6UTY - chains DDD and FFF of the 8 polymer chains in the assembly; structure by X-ray diffraction, 4.15 A resolution (low resolution: residue-level contacts below are approximate; hydrogen-bond / salt-bridge calls are withheld).

[Chain DDD]
Protein: DNA-directed RNA polymerase subunit beta'
From: Escherichia coli
Notes: EC 2.7.7.6
UniProtKB: P0A8T7 (RPOC_ECOLI); numbering as in UniProt (aligned over 1-1407)
Sequence (1407 residues; numbered 1 to 1407; the number before each row is that of its first residue):
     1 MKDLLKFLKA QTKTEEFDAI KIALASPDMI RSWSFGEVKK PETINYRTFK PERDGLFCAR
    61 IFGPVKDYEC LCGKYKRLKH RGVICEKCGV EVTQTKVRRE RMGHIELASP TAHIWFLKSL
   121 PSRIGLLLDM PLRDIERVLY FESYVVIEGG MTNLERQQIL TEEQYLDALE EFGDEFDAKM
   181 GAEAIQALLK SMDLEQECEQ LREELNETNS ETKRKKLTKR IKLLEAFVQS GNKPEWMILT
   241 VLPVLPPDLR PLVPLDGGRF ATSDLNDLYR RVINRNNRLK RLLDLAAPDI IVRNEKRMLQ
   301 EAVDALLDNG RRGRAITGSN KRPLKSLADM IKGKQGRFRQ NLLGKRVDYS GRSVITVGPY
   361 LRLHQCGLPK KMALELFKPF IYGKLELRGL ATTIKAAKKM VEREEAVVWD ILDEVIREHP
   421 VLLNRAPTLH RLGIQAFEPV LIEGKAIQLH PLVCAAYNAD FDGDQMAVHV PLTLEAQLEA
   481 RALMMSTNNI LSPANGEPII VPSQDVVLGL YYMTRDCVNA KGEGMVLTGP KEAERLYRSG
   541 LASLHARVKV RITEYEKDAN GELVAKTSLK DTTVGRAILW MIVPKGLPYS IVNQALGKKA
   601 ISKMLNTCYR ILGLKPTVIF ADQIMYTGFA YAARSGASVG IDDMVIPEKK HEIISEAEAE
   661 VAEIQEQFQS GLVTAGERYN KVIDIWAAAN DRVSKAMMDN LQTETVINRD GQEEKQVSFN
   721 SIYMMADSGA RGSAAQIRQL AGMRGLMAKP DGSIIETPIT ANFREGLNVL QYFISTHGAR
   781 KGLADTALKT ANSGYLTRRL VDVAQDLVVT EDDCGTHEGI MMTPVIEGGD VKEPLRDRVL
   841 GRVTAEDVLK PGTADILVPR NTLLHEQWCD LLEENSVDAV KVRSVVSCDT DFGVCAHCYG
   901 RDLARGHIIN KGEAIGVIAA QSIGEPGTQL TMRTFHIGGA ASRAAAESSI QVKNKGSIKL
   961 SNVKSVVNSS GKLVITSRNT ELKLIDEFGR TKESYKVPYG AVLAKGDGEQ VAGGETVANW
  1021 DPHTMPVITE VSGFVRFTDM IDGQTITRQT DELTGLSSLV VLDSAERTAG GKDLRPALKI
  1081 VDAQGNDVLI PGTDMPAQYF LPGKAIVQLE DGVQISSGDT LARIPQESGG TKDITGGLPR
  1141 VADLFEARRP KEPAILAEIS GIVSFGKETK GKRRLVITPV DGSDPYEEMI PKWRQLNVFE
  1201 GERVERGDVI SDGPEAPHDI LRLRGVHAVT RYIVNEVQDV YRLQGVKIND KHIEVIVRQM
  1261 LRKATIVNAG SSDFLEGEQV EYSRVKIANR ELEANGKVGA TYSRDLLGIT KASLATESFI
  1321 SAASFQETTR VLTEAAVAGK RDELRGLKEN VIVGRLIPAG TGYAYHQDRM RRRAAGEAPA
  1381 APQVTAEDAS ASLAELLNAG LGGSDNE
Disordered / not traced: 1-14, 1377-1407
Curated features (UniProtKB/Swiss-Prot):
  - binding site (Zn(2+)): C70, C72, C85, C88, C814, C888, C895, C898
  - binding site (Mg(2+)): D460, D462, D464
  - modified residue: K983 (N6-acetyllysine)
  - mutagenesis: Q504 (Q504P: Resistant to antibiotics salinamide A and B), N690 (N690D: Resistant to antibiotics salinamide A and B), M697 (M697V: Resistant to antibiotics salinamide A and B), A735 (A735T: Resistant to antibiotics salinamide A and B), R738 (R738C/H/P/S: Resistant to antibiotics salinamide A and B), A748 (A748E: Resistant to antibiotics salinamide A and B), P758 (P758S/T: Resistant to antibiotics salinamide A and B), F763 (F763C: Resistant to antibiotics salinamide A and B), S775 (S775A: Resistant to antibiotics salinamide A and B), A779 (A779T/V: Resistant to antibiotics salinamide A and B), R780 (R780C: Resistant to antibiotics salinamide A and B), G782 (G782A/C: Resistant to antibiotics salinamide A and B), 1 further mutagenesis entry in UniProt

[Chain FFF]
Protein: RNA polymerase sigma factor RpoS
From: Escherichia coli (strain K12)
UniProtKB: P13445 (RPOS_ECOLI); numbering as in UniProt (aligned over 1-328)
Sequence (336 residues; each row starts with the number of its first residue):
     1 MGQNTLKVHD LNEDAEFDEN GVEVFDEKAL VEEEPSDNDL AEEELLSQGA TQRVLDATQL
    61 YLGEIGYSPL LTAEEEVYFA RRALRGDVAS RRRMIESNLR LVVKIARRYG NRGLALLDLI
   121 EEGNLGLIRA VEKFDPERGF RFSTYATWWI RQTIERAIMN QTRTIRLPIH IVKELNVYLR
   181 TARELSHKLD HEPSAEEIAE QLDKPVDDVS RMLRLNERIT SVDTPLGGDS EKALLDILAD
   241 EKENGPEDTT QDDDMKQSIV KWLFELNAKQ REVLARRFGL LGYEAATLED VGREIGLTRE
   301 RVRQIQVEGL RRLREILQTQ GLNIEALFLE HHHHHH
Disordered / not traced: 1-52, 330-336
Construct notes: conflict G2 (Ser in P13445), E33 (Gln in P13445); expression tag (329-336)
Curated features (UniProtKB/Swiss-Prot):
  - DNA-binding region: L288 to V307 (H-T-H motif)
  - region: D56 to A89 (Sigma-70 factor domain-1)
  - motif: D118 to E121 (Interaction with polymerase core subunit RpoC)
  - mutagenesis: K173 (K173E: Eliminates RpoS proteolysis. Lack of interaction with RssB), E174 (E174T: 2-fold increase in RpoS half-life. Does not affect interaction with RssB), V177 (V177K: 3-fold increase in RpoS half-life), Y178 (Y178L: Does not affect RpoS half-life)

[Chain DDD / chain FFF interface]
Pairs across the interface - 91 pairs, chain DDD then chain FFF:
  E42(DDD) with R166(FFF)
  T43(DDD) with T164(FFF); I165(FFF); R166(FFF)
  I44(DDD) with I165(FFF); R166(FFF)
  Y46(DDD) with L167(FFF); P168(FFF); I171(FFF); L215(FFF)
  R47(DDD) with R211(FFF); M212(FFF)
  K79(DDD) with Y283(FFF); E284(FFF)
  T95(DDD) with K242(FFF)
  R133(DDD) with R53(FFF)
  Y140(DDD) with L60(FFF)
  F141(DDD) with E64(FFF)
  E142(DDD) with R53(FFF); V54(FFF)
  E162(DDD) with E64(FFF)
  L255(DDD) with L238(FFF)
  R259(DDD) with R218(FFF)
  F260(DDD) with I165(FFF); I219(FFF); T220(FFF)
  A261(DDD) with I219(FFF); T220(FFF); V222(FFF)
  T262(DDD) with T164(FFF); I219(FFF); T220(FFF); S221(FFF); V222(FFF)
  S263(DDD) with S221(FFF); V222(FFF); D223(FFF)
  D264(DDD) with S221(FFF); D223(FFF)
  D267(DDD) with T164(FFF)
  R270(DDD) with Q161(FFF); T164(FFF)
  R271(DDD) with D118(FFF)
  N274(DDD) with Q161(FFF)
  R275(DDD) with D118(FFF)
  R278(DDD) with E121(FFF); E122(FFF); L125(FFF); Q161(FFF)
  L282(DDD) with E121(FFF); L125(FFF)
  L285(DDD) with R91(FFF); E132(FFF)
  P288(DDD) with R92(FFF); I95(FFF)
  I290(DDD) with Y61(FFF); E64(FFF); I65(FFF); L99(FFF)
  I291(DDD) with L99(FFF); E121(FFF); N124(FFF)
  R293(DDD) with E64(FFF)
  N294(DDD) with Y61(FFF); L117(FFF); E121(FFF)
  E295(DDD) with E121(FFF)
  R297(DDD) with L60(FFF); Y61(FFF); E64(FFF)
  M298(DDD) with L117(FFF); D118(FFF); E121(FFF)
  R322(DDD) with S221(FFF); T224(FFF)
  K378(DDD) with E247(FFF)
  Y382(DDD) with E247(FFF)
  E386(DDD) with D254(FFF)
  T392(DDD) with Q320(FFF); G321(FFF); L322(FFF)
  T393(DDD) with D254(FFF); S258(FFF); L322(FFF)
  I394(DDD) with T250(FFF); D254(FFF)
  K395(DDD) with Q251(FFF); L329(FFF)
  A396(DDD) with L322(FFF)
  K398(DDD) with E247(FFF)
  K399(DDD) with L329(FFF)
Also at the interface, not in a pair above, chain DDD (59 interface residues in all): N45, R137, P251, G258, A287, D289, E301, K325, M330, Q335, R337, R346, R403
Also at the interface, not in a pair above, chain FFF (60 interface residues in all): L55, A57, E96, I120, I128, R163, R214, E217, P225, S230, L235, D236, E325

[In short]
Chain DDD and chain FFF form an interface of 59 and 60 residues respectively. Curated annotation (UniProt)
lists 8 Zn2+-binding residues, 3 Mg2+-binding residues and 13 mutagenesis sites on chain DDD.
Here chain DDD is DNA-directed RNA polymerase subunit beta' (Escherichia coli) and chain FFF is RNA polymerase
sigma factor RpoS (Escherichia coli (strain K12)). Entry 6UTY (E. coli sigma-S transcription initiation
complex with a mismatching CTP ("Old" crystal soaked with CTP for ...) was determined by X-ray diffraction,
deposited together with 6UTV, 6UTW, 6UTX, 6UTZ, 6UU0, 6UU1 and 11 further entries.
